PDB entry 1GW7 | electron microscopy, 13.50 A resolution (very low resolution: no residue pairs are listed; an interface is given only as per-side residue counts) | chains E and J of the 12 polymer chains in the assembly

# Chain E
Molecule: Major capsid protein
Organism: Bacteriophage PRD1
UniProtKB: P22535 (COA3_BPPRD); residues 2002-2395 here correspond to UniProt positions 1-394 (UniProt number = residue number - 2001)
Sequence (394 residues; each row starts with the number of its first residue):
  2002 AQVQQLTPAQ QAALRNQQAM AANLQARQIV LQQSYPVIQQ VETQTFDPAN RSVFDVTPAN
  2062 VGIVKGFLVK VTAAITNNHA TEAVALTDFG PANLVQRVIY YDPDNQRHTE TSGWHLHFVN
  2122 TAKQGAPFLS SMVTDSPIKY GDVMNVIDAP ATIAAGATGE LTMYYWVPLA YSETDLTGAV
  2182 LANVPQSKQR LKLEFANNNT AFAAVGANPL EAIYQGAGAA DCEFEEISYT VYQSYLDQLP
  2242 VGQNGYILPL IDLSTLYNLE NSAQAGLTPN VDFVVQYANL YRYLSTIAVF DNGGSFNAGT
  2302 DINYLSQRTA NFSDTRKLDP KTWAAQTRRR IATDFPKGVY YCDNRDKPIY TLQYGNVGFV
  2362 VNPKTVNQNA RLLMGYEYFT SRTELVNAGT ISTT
Not modelled in the structure: 2002-2012, 2386-2395

# Chain J
Molecule: Major capsid protein
Organism: Bacteriophage PRD1
UniProtKB: P22535 (COA3_BPPRD); residues 1002-1395 here correspond to UniProt positions 1-394 (UniProt number = residue number - 1001)
Sequence (394 residues; numbered 1002 to 1395; the number before each row is that of its first residue):
  1002 AQVQQLTPAQ QAALRNQQAM AANLQARQIV LQQSYPVIQQ VETQTFDPAN RSVFDVTPAN
  1062 VGIVKGFLVK VTAAITNNHA TEAVALTDFG PANLVQRVIY YDPDNQRHTE TSGWHLHFVN
  1122 TAKQGAPFLS SMVTDSPIKY GDVMNVIDAP ATIAAGATGE LTMYYWVPLA YSETDLTGAV
  1182 LANVPQSKQR LKLEFANNNT AFAAVGANPL EAIYQGAGAA DCEFEEISYT VYQSYLDQLP
  1242 VGQNGYILPL IDLSTLYNLE NSAQAGLTPN VDFVVQYANL YRYLSTIAVF DNGGSFNAGT
  1302 DINYLSQRTA NFSDTRKLDP KTWAAQTRRR IATDFPKGVY YCDNRDKPIY TLQYGNVGFV
  1362 VNPKTVNQNA RLLMGYEYFT SRTELVNAGT ISTT
Not modelled in the structure: 1002-1014, 1386-1395

# Interface between chain E and chain J
At this resolution (14 A) residue pairs are not listed: 10 residues of chain E and 11 of chain J lie at the interface.

# In short
The interface between chain E and chain J involves 10 residues on one side and 11 on the other.
Chain E and chain J are both Major capsid protein (Bacteriophage PRD1); the structure, Quasi-atomic resolution
model of bacteriophage PRD1 capsid, obtained by combined cryo-EM and X-ray crystallography, was determined by
electron microscopy together with 1GW8 from the same study.
